PDB entry 8SOE | electron microscopy, 3.60 A resolution | chains A and B of the 6 polymer chains in the assembly

== Chain A ==
Molecule: phosphatidylinositol-4,5-bisphosphate 3-kinase
Source organism: Sus scrofa
UniProt: A0A8D1WUA4 (A0A8D1WUA4_PIG); residue numbers follow UniProt; this construct covers 2-1102
Sequence (1108 residues; each row starts with the number of its first residue; numbers below 1 keep their minus sign (Met-5 is residue -5)):
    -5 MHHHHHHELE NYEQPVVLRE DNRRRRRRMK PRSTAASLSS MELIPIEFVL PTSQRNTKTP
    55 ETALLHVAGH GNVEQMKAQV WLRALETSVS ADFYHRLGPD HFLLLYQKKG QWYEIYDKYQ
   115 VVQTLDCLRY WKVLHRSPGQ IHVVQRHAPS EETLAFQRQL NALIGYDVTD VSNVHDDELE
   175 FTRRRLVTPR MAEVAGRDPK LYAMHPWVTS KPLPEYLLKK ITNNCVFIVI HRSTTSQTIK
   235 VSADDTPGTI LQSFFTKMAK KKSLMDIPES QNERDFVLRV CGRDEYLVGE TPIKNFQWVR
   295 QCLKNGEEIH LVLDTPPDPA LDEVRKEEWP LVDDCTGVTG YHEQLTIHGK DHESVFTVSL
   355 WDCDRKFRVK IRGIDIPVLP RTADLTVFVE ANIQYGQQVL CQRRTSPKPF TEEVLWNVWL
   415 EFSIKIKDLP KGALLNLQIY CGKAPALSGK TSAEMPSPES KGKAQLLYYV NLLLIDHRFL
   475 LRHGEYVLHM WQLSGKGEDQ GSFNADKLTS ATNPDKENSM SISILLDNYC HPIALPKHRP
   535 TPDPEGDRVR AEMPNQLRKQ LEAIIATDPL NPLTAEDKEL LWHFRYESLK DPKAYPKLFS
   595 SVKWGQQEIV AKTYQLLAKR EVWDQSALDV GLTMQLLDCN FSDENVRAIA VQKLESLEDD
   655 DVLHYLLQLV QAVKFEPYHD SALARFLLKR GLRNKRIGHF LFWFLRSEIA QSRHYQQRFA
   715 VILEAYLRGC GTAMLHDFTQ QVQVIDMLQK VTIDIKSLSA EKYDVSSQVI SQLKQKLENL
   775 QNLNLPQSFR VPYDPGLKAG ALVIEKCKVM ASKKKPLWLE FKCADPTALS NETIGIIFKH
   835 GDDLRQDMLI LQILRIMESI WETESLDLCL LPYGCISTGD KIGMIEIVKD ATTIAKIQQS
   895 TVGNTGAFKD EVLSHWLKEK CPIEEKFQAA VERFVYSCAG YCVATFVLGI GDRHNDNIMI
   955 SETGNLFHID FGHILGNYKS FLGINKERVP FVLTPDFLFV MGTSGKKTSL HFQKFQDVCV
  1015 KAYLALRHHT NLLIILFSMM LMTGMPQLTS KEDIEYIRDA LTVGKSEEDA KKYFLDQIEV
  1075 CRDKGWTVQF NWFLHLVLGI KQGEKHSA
Unresolved in the structure: -5 to 36, 48-52, 327-333, 375-378, 437-457, 488-497, 753-760, 892-904, 967-982, 996-1005, 1041-1045, 1057-1060, 1077-1102
Differences from the reference sequence: initiating methionine (-5); expression tag (-4 to 1)
Small-molecule neighbours: ADP (adenosine-5'-diphosphate): Met804, Ser806, Lys807, Trp812, Ile831, Lys833, Asp836, Tyr867, Ile879, Glu880, Ile881, Val882, Ala885, Thr887, Lys890, Asp950, Met953, Ile963, Asp964
Reported in the primary citation:
  - mutagenesis - L564S: abolished catalytic activity on Gbetagamma
  - allosteric site: Leu564

== Chain B ==
Molecule: Phosphoinositide 3-kinase regulatory subunit 5
Source organism: Sus scrofa
UniProt: A0A8D0T2D6 (A0A8D0T2D6_PIG); numbering as in UniProt (aligned over 1-877)
Sequence (890 residues; numbered 1 to 890; the number before each row is that of its first residue):
     1 MQPGATTCTE DRIQHALERC LHGLSLSRRS TSWSAGLCLN CWSLQELVSR DPGHFLILLE
    61 QILQKTREVQ EKGTYDLLAP LALLFYSTVL CTPHFPPDSD LLLKAARTYH RFLTWPVPYC
   121 SICQELLTFI DAELKAPGIS YQRLVRAEQG LSTRSHRSST VTVLLLNPVE VQAEFLDVAD
   181 KLSTPGPSPH SAYITLLLHA FQATFGAHCD LSGLHRRLQS KTLAELEAIF TETAEAQELA
   241 SGIGDAAEAR QWLRTKLQAV GEKAGFPGVL DTAKPGKLRT IPIPVARCYT YSWNQDSFDI
   301 LQEILLKEQE LLQPEILDDE EDEDEEDEEE DLDADGHCAE RDSVLSTGSA ASHASTLSLA
   361 SSQASGPTLS RQLLTSFVSG LSDGVDSGYM EDIEESAYER PRRPGGHERR GHRRPGQKFN
   421 RIYKLFKSTS QMVLRRDSRS LEGSPDSGPP LRRAGSLCSP LDSPTLPPSR AQRSRSLPQP
   481 KLSPQLPGWL LAPASRHQRR RPFLSGDEDP KASTLRVVVF GSDRISGKVA RAYSNLRRLE
   541 NNRPLLTRFF KLQFFYVPVK RSRGTGTPTS PAPRSQTPPL PTDAPRHPGP AELGAAPWEE
   601 STNDISHYLG MLDPWYERNV LGLMHLPPEV LCQSLKAEPR PLEGSPAQLP ILADMLLYYC
   661 RFAARPVLLQ VYQTELTFIT GEKTTEIFIH SLELGHSAAT RAIKASGPGS KRLGIDGDRE
   721 AVPLTLQIIY SKGAISGRSR WSNMEKLCTS VNLSKACRQQ EELDSSTEAL TLNLTEVVKR
   781 QTPKSKKGFN QISTSQIKVD KVQIIGSNSC PFAVCLDQDE RKILQSVIRC EVSPCYKPEK
   841 SSLCPPPQRP SYPPAPATPD LCSLLCLPIM TFSGALPGGG GSDYKDDDDK
Unresolved in the structure: 1-8, 23-38, 262-274, 313-511, 526, 560-648, 714-719, 757-766, 782-787, 836-865, 874-890
Differences from the reference sequence: expression tag (878-890)

== How chain A and chain B interact ==
Contacting residue pairs - 29 pairs, chain A then chain B:
  Ile341(A) - His110(B)
  Ile341(A) - Thr114(B)
  Lys344(A) - His110(B)
  His346(A) - His110(B)
  His346(A) - Asp131(B)
  Val352(A) - Thr114(B)
  Arg359(A) - Tyr75(B)
  Arg359(A) - Thr114(B)  hydrogen bond (side chain-backbone)
  Arg359(A) - Trp115(B)
  Lys360(A) - Tyr75(B)
  Arg362(A) - Tyr75(B)
  Arg366(A) - Ile735(B)
  Asp369(A) - Ser736(B)
  Asp369(A) - Arg738(B)  salt bridge
  Pro371(A) - Arg738(B)
  Glu406(A) - Arg740(B)  salt bridge
  Ser513(A) - Arg738(B)  hydrogen bond (backbone-side chain)
  Ser515(A) - Ser736(B)  hydrogen bond
  Ser515(A) - Arg738(B)  hydrogen bond
  Ser517(A) - Ile735(B)
  Asp521(A) - Pro116(B)
  Asn522(A) - Pro116(B)
  Asn522(A) - Val117(B)
  Tyr523(A) - Thr114(B)
  Tyr523(A) - Trp115(B)
  Cys524(A) - Val117(B)  hydrophobic
  Cys524(A) - Cys120(B)  hydrogen bond
  Cys524(A) - Ser121(B)  hydrogen bond
  His525(A) - Gln124(B)
Interface residues without a listed pair, chain A (26 interface residues in all): His342, Val349, Asp356, Cys357, Val481, Lys510, Met514
Interface residues without a listed pair, chain B (17 interface residues in all): Arg111, Leu113, Leu127

== In short ==
26 residues of chain A and 17 residues of chain B are in contact; the contacts include 6 hydrogen bonds and 2
salt bridges. Among the polar pairs are Asp369(A)-Arg738(B), Glu406(A)-Arg740(B) and Arg359(A)-Thr114(B).
Ligands of chain A: ADP. The paper reports that L564S of chain A abolishes catalytic activity on Gbetagamma;
an allosteric site at Leu564(A).
Here chain A is phosphatidylinositol-4,5-bisphosphate 3-kinase and chain B is Phosphoinositide 3-kinase
regulatory subunit 5, both from Sus scrofa. Entry 8SOE (Phosphoinositide phosphate 3 kinase gamma bound with
ADP and two Gbetagamma subunits in State 2) was determined by electron microscopy together with 8SO9, 8SOA,
8SOB, 8SOC and 8SOD from the same study.
